PDB entry 3OKK | X-ray diffraction, 1.95 A resolution | chains A and B

[Chain A]
Protein: S25-39 Fab (IgG1k) light chain
Source organism: Mus musculus
Notes: antibody fragment or engineered binder
Amino-acid sequence (220 residues; each row starts with the number of its first residue; note: 1 number in that range is skipped by the numbering (no residue carries it; nothing is unmodelled there); a row labelled like 27A-27F holds insertion residues (27A, then the next letters in order); X marks 1 residue of unknown identity (built as UNK)):
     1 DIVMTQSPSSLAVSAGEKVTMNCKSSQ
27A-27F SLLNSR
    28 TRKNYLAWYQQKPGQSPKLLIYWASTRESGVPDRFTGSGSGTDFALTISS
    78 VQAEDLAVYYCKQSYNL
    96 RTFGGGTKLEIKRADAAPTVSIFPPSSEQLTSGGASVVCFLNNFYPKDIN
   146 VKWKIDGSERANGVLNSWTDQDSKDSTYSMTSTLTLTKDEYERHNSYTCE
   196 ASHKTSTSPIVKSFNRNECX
Disulfide bonds: Cys-23/Cys-88, Cys-134/Cys-194
Bound ions: Zn2+: Asn-138 (shared with His-173(B) of chain B)

[Chain B]
Protein: S25-39 Fab (IgG1k) heavy chain
Source organism: Mus musculus
Notes: antibody fragment or engineered binder
Amino-acid sequence (222 residues; numbered 1 to 222 plus 12 insertion-coded residues; 12 numbers in that range are skipped by the numbering (no residue carries them; nothing is unmodelled there); the number before each row is that of its first residue):
     1 EVKLVESGGGLVQPGGSLRLACATSGFTFTDYYMSWVRQPPGKALEWLGF
    51 IR
   53A N
   54B K
   55C A
    56 KGYTTEYSASVKGRFTISRDNSQSSLYLQM
   86A N
   87B T
   88C L
    89 RAEDSATYYCARDHDGYY
  107A E
  108B R
  109C F
   110 AYWGQGTLVTVSAAATTPPSVYPLAPG
  137B S
   138 AA
  140A Q
  141B T
   142 NSMVTLGCLVKGYFPEPVTVTWNSGSLSTGVHTFPAVLSSDLYTLTSSVT
   192 VPSKTWPSETVTCNVAHPASSTKVDKKIVPR
Unresolved in the structure: 137B, 138-139, 140A, 141B
Disulfide bonds: Cys-22/Cys-98, Cys-149/Cys-204
Bound ions: Zn2+ site 1 near Glu-61 (its only coordinating residue here); Zn2+ site 2: His-173 (shared with Asn-138(A) of chain A)

[Chain A / chain B interface]
Pairs across the interface (84):
  Tyr-32(A) / Glu-107A(B)
  Tyr-36(A) / Arg-108B(B)
  Tyr-36(A) / Phe-109C(B)  hydrogen bond (side chain-backbone)
  Tyr-36(A) / Trp-112(B)
  Gln-38(A) / Gln-39(B)  hydrogen bond
  Gln-38(A) / Tyr-97(B)  hydrogen bond
  Gln-42(A) / Tyr-97(B)
  Ser-43(A) / Tyr-97(B)
  Ser-43(A) / Gly-113(B)  hydrogen bond (side chain-backbone)
  Ser-43(A) / Gln-114(B)
  Pro-44(A) / Leu-45(B)  hydrophobic
  Pro-44(A) / Tyr-97(B)
  Pro-44(A) / Trp-112(B)
  Leu-46(A) / Arg-108B(B)
  Leu-46(A) / Phe-109C(B)
  Tyr-49(A) / Tyr-106(B)
  Tyr-49(A) / Glu-107A(B)
  Tyr-49(A) / Arg-108B(B)  hydrogen bond
  Trp-50(A) / Tyr-105(B)
  Trp-50(A) / Glu-107A(B)
  Glu-55(A) / Arg-108B(B)  salt bridge
  Tyr-87(A) / Gln-39(B)  hydrogen bond
  Tyr-87(A) / Lys-43(B)  hydrogen bond (side chain-backbone)
  Tyr-87(A) / Ala-44(B)
  Tyr-87(A) / Leu-45(B)  hydrophobic
  Lys-89(A) / Phe-109C(B)
  Ser-91(A) / Glu-107A(B)  hydrogen bond
  Leu-94(A) / Trp-47(B)  hydrophobic
  Leu-94(A) / Glu-61(B)
  Leu-94(A) / Tyr-62(B)
  Arg-96(A) / Trp-47(B)
  Arg-96(A) / Phe-50(B)
  Arg-96(A) / Asp-101(B)  salt bridge
  Arg-96(A) / His-102(B)
  Arg-96(A) / Phe-109C(B)
  Phe-98(A) / Val-37(B)  hydrophobic
  Phe-98(A) / Leu-45(B)
  Phe-98(A) / Trp-47(B)
  Phe-98(A) / Trp-112(B)  hydrophobic
  Gly-100(A) / Ala-44(B)
  Ser-116(A) / Thr-146(B)
  Phe-118(A) / Leu-133(B)
  Phe-118(A) / Ala-134(B)
  Phe-118(A) / Pro-135(B)
  Phe-118(A) / Thr-146(B)
  Pro-119(A) / Ala-134(B)
  Ser-121(A) / Tyr-131(B)
  Ser-121(A) / Pro-132(B)
  Glu-123(A) / Val-130(B)
  Glu-123(A) / Tyr-131(B)
  Glu-123(A) / Pro-132(B)
  Glu-123(A) / Lys-217(B)  salt bridge
  Gln-124(A) / Tyr-131(B)
  Gln-124(A) / Lys-152(B)
  Ser-127(A) / Tyr-131(B)
  Ser-131(A) / Leu-150(B)
  Ser-131(A) / Lys-152(B)
  Phe-135(A) / Leu-133(B)  hydrophobic
  Phe-135(A) / Phe-175(B)  hydrophobic
  Phe-135(A) / Thr-187(B)
  Phe-135(A) / Ser-188(B)
  Phe-135(A) / Ser-189(B)
  Asn-137(A) / His-173(B)
  Asn-137(A) / Phe-175(B)
  Asn-137(A) / Ser-189(B)  hydrogen bond
  Asn-138(A) / His-173(B)  hydrogen bond
  Leu-160(A) / Val-178(B)  hydrophobic
  Asn-161(A) / Val-178(B)
  Ser-162(A) / Phe-175(B)
  Ser-162(A) / Pro-176(B)  hydrogen bond (side chain-backbone)
  Ser-162(A) / Val-178(B)
  Trp-163(A) / Pro-176(B)
  Thr-164(A) / Thr-174(B)
  Thr-164(A) / Phe-175(B)
  Thr-164(A) / Pro-176(B)
  Asp-167(A) / His-173(B)
  Lys-169(A) / Thr-170(B)
  Lys-169(A) / Gly-171(B)
  Ser-174(A) / His-173(B)  hydrogen bond
  Ser-174(A) / Phe-175(B)
  Met-175(A) / Phe-175(B)
  Thr-176(A) / Phe-175(B)
  Thr-176(A) / Thr-187(B)  hydrogen bond
  Cys-214(A) / Gly-136(B)
Other interface residues (no listed pair), chain A (42 interface residues in all): Gly-99, Val-133, Thr-180
Other interface residues (no listed pair), chain B (48 interface residues in all): Tyr-33, Ser-35, Glu-46, Ala-110, Leu-147, Gly-148, Thr-185

[Overview]
42 residues of chain A and 48 residues of chain B are in contact; the contacts include 13 hydrogen bonds and 3
salt bridges. Polar contacts include Glu-55(A)/Arg-108B(B), Arg-96(A)/Asp-101(B) and Glu-123(A)/Lys-217(B).
Asn-138(A) and His-173(B) coordinate Zn2+ site 2.
Here chain A is S25-39 Fab (IgG1k) light chain and chain B is S25-39 Fab (IgG1k) heavy chain, both from Mus
musculus. Entry 3OKK (Crystal structure of S25-39 in complex with Kdo(2.4)Kdo) was determined by X-ray
diffraction, deposited together with 3OKD, 3OKE, 3OKL, 3OKM, 3OKN and 3OKO.
